3O93 - chains C and D of the 4 polymer chains in the assembly; structure by X-ray diffraction, 1.84 A resolution.

Chain C (and D):
Molecule: nicotinamidase
Source organism: Streptococcus pneumoniae
Notes: chain D of this document is another copy of the same molecule, construct and numbering; everything in this record applies to it too
UniProtKB: Q97PM2 (Q97PM2_STRPN); residues 1-191 here = UniProt positions 1-191
Amino-acid sequence (211 residues; numbered -19 to 191; the number before each row is that of its first residue; numbers below 1 keep their minus sign (Met-19 is residue -19)):
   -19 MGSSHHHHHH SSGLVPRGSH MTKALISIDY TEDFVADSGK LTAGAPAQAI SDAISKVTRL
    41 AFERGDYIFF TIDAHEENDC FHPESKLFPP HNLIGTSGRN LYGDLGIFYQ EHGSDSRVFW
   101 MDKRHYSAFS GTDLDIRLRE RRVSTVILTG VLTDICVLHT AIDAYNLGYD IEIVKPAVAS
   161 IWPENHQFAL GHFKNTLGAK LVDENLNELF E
Unresolved in the structure: -19 to 0, 57-58, 191 (chain D: -19 to 1, 57-58, 191)
Sequence notes: expression tag (-19 to 0)
Modified / non-standard residues: Cys136 (s-(pyridin-3-ylcarbonyl)-l-cysteine; JJJ)
Bound ions: Zn2+: Asp53, His55, Glu64, His71, Cys136

Chain C / chain D interface:
Pairs across the interface (26):
  Tyr47(C) - Phe61(D)
  Phe61(C) - Tyr47(D)
  Phe61(C) - Glu120(D)
  Phe61(C) - Arg121(D)
  His62(C) - Glu120(D)
  Arg104(C) - Asp113(D)
  Arg104(C) - Ile116(D)
  Arg104(C) - Arg117(D)
  Arg104(C) - Glu120(D)  salt bridge
  His105(C) - Ile116(D)
  Ser110(C) - Ile116(D)
  Gly111(C) - Thr112(D)
  Gly111(C) - Asp113(D)  hydrogen bond (backbone-backbone)
  Gly111(C) - Ile116(D)
  Thr112(C) - Gly111(D)
  Asp113(C) - Arg104(D)
  Asp113(C) - Gly111(D)  hydrogen bond (backbone-backbone)
  Ile116(C) - Arg104(D)
  Ile116(C) - His105(D)
  Ile116(C) - Ser110(D)
  Ile116(C) - Gly111(D)
  Arg117(C) - Arg104(D)
  Glu120(C) - Phe61(D)
  Glu120(C) - His62(D)
  Glu120(C) - Arg104(D)  salt bridge
  Arg121(C) - Phe61(D)
Other interface residues (no listed pair), chain C (15 interface residues in all): Glu56, Pro63
Other interface residues (no listed pair), chain D (16 interface residues in all): Glu56, Asp59, Pro63

Summary:
15 residues of chain C face 16 of chain D across their interface, with 2 hydrogen bonds and 2 salt bridges.
Polar contacts include Arg104(C)-Glu120(D) and Gly111(C)-Asp113(D). Asp53(C), His55(C), Glu64(C), His71(C) and
Cys136(C) form the Zn2+ site.
Both chains are nicotinamidase (Streptococcus pneumoniae). Entry 3O93 (High resolution crystal structures of
Streptococcus pneumoniae nicotinamidase with trapped intermediates provide insights into catalytic mechanism
...) was determined by X-ray diffraction together with 3O90, 3O91, 3O92 and 3O94 from the same study.
